PDB entry 5L68 | X-ray diffraction, 2.80 A resolution | chains R and S of the 28 polymer chains in the assembly

[Chain R]
Protein: Proteasome subunit alpha type-5
From: Saccharomyces cerevisiae (strain ATCC 204508 / S288c)
Notes: EC 3.4.25.1
UniProt: P32379 (PSA5_YEAST); residues -7 to 252 here correspond to UniProt positions 1-260 (UniProt number = residue number + 8)
Sequence (260 residues; each row starts with the number of its first residue; numbers below 1 keep their minus sign (Met-7 is residue -7)):
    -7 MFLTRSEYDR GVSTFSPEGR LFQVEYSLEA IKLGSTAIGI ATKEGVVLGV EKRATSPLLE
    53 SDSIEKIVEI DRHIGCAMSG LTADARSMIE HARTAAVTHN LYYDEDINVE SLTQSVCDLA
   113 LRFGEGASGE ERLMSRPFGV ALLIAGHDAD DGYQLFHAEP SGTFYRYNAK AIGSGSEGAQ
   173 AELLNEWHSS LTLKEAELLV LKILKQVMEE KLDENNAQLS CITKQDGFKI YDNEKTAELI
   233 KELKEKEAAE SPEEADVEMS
Not modelled in the structure: -7 to 0, 118-124, 243-252

[Chain S]
Protein: Proteasome subunit alpha type-6
From: Saccharomyces cerevisiae (strain ATCC 204508 / S288c)
Notes: EC 3.4.25.1
UniProt: P40302 (PSA6_YEAST); residues 0-233 here correspond to UniProt positions 1-234 (UniProt number = residue number + 1)
Sequence (234 residues; row label = number of the first residue in the row; numbering starts at 0):
     0 MFRNNYDGDT VTFSPTGRLF QVEYALEAIK QGSVTVGLRS NTHAVLVALK RNADELSSYQ
    60 KKIIKCDEHM GLSLAGLAPD ARVLSNYLRQ QCNYSSLVFN RKLAVERAGH LLCDKAQKNT
   120 QSYGGRPYGV GLLIIGYDKS GAHLLEFQPS GNVTELYGTA IGARSQGAKT YLERTLDTFI
   180 KIDGNPDELI KAGVEAISQS LRDESLTVDN LSIAIVGKDT PFTIYDGEAV AKYI
Not modelled in the structure: 0-2
Swiss-Prot annotation at these positions:
  - modified residue: Ser13 (Phosphoserine)
  - cross-link: Lys190 (Glycyl lysine isopeptide (Lys-Gly) (interchain with G-Cter in ubiquitin))

[Interface between chain R and chain S]
Contacting residue pairs - 45 pairs, chain R then chain S:
  Arg2(R) - Gly7(S)
  Ser5(R) - Arg125(S)
  Thr6(R) - Gly7(S)
  Thr6(R) - Gln20(S)
  Phe7(R) - Gln20(S)  hydrogen bond (backbone-side chain)
  Phe7(R) - Tyr23(S)
  Phe7(R) - Ala24(S)  hydrophobic
  Phe7(R) - Leu76(S)  hydrophobic
  Phe7(R) - Arg125(S)
  Phe7(R) - Pro126(S)
  Phe7(R) - Gly128(S)
  Ser8(R) - Tyr23(S)
  Pro9(R) - Tyr23(S)  hydrophobic
  Pro9(R) - Glu26(S)
  Glu10(R) - Glu26(S)
  Glu10(R) - Gln30(S)
  Gly11(R) - Tyr23(S)
  Gly11(R) - Ala27(S)
  Leu13(R) - Arg125(S)
  Gln106(R) - Arg81(S)  hydrogen bond
  Asp110(R) - Arg81(S)  salt bridge
  Leu113(R) - Pro78(S)  hydrophobic
  Leu113(R) - Asp79(S)
  Leu113(R) - Arg125(S)
  Ser153(R) - Pro78(S)
  Gly154(R) - Pro78(S)
  Thr155(R) - Gln59(S)
  Phe156(R) - Gln59(S)
  Tyr157(R) - Arg50(S)
  Tyr157(R) - Ala52(S)
  Tyr157(R) - Ser57(S)
  Tyr157(R) - Gln59(S)
  Arg158(R) - Ser56(S)
  Arg158(R) - Ser57(S)  hydrogen bond (backbone-backbone)
  Tyr159(R) - Ala52(S)
  Tyr159(R) - Asp53(S)
  Tyr159(R) - Leu55(S)
  Tyr159(R) - Ser56(S)
  Asn160(R) - Leu55(S)  hydrogen bond (backbone-backbone)
  Ala161(R) - Leu55(S)
  Gln172(R) - Asp53(S)  hydrogen bond
  Gln172(R) - Leu55(S)
  Leu176(R) - Glu54(S)
  Leu176(R) - Leu55(S)  hydrophobic
  Trp179(R) - Leu55(S)  hydrophobic
Also at the interface, not in a pair above, chain R (27 interface residues in all): Gly3, Glu117, Leu175
Also at the interface, not in a pair above, chain S (26 interface residues in all): Asp6, Asn51, Gly123, Tyr127

[Summary]
The interface between chain R and chain S involves 27 residues on one side and 26 on the other; the contacts
include 5 hydrogen bonds and 1 salt bridge. Polar pairs include Asp110(R)-Arg81(S), Phe7(R)-Gln20(S) and
Gln106(R)-Arg81(S).
Here chain R is Proteasome subunit alpha type-5 and chain S is Proteasome subunit alpha type-6, both from
Saccharomyces cerevisiae (strain ATCC 204508 / S288c). Entry 5L68 (Yeast 20S proteasome with mouse beta5i
(1-138) and mouse beta6 (97-111; 118-133) in complex with epoxyketone ...) was determined by X-ray diffraction
together with 5L52, 5L54, 5L55, 5L5A, 5L5B, 5L5D and 30 further entries from the same study.
